8I8D - chains A and F of the 12 polymer chains in the assembly; structure by electron microscopy, 2.51 A resolution.

# Chain A (and F)
Name: Acyl-acyl carrier protein synthetase
From: Vibrio harveyi
Notes: chain F of this document is another copy of the same molecule, construct and numbering; everything in this record applies to it too
UniProt: Q00IB3 (Q00IB3_VIBHA); residue numbers follow UniProt; this construct covers 1-533
Amino-acid sequence (533 residues; each row starts with the number of its first residue):
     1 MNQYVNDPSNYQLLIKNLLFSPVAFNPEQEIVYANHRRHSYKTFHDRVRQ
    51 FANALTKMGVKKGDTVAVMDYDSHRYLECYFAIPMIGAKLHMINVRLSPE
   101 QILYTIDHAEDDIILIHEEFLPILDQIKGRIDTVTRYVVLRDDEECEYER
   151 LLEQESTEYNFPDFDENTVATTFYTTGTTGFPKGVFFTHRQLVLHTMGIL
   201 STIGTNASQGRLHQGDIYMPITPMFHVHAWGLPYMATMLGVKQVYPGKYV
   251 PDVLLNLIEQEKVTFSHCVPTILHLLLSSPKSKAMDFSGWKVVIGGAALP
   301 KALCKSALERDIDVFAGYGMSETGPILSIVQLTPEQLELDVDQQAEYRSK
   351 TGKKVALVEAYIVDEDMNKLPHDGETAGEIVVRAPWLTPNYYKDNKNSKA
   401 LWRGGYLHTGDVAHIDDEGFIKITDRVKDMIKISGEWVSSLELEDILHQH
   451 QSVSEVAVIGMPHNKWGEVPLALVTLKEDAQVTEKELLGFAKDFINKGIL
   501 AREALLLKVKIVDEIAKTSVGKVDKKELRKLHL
Unresolved in the structure: 1-3, 533
Small-molecule neighbours:
  - adenosine monophosphate (AMP): Thr-175, Gly-295, Gly-296, Ala-297, Ala-298, Gly-317, Tyr-318, Gly-319, Met-320, Ser-321, Glu-322, Thr-351, Asp-411, Ile-423, Arg-426, Lys-432, Trp-437
  - 7-methoxy-7-oxidanylidene-heptanoic acid / PN7: Arg-96, Pro-223, His-226, Val-227, Trp-230, Tyr-249, Val-269, Thr-271, Ile-272, Leu-275, Gly-295, Gly-317, Tyr-318, Gly-319, Met-320, Pro-325, Ile-326, Ser-434, Gly-435, Glu-436, Trp-466
What the authors report for this chain:
  - conformationally variable residues (side-chain flip): Trp-230
  - binding site for 7-methoxy-7-oxidanylidene-heptanoic acid: Trp-230
  - mutagenesis - K183A, W230A, W230R, W230Y: decreased catalytic activity on E-pim
  - mutagenesis - T178A, Y318A, E322A: abolished catalytic activity on E-pim
  - mutagenesis - T175A, S321A, K522A: abolished catalytic activity
  - mutagenesis - S434A, K465A: unchanged catalytic activity
  - mutagenesis - K465A/W466A, K485A/K492A/R502A: abolished catalytic activity with Acyl carrier protein
  - mutagenesis - W466A: decreased catalytic activity with Acyl carrier protein
  - self-association interface (contacts with another copy of this molecule); pairs are residue here / residue on that copy: Glu-166/Arg-190 (salt bridge), Gly-204/Arg-211, Asn-206/Arg-211, Ala-207/Arg-211, Tyr-11, Leu-13, Tyr-104, Glu-110, Asp-112, Leu-194, Met-197, Lys-393, Asn-395, Lys-396
  - mutagenesis - T178A, K183A: decreased growth
  - mutagenesis - W230A: decreased growth in response to E-pim

# How chain A and chain F interact
Residue-residue contacts - 39 pairs, chain A then chain F:
  Tyr-104(A) / Tyr-104(F)  hydrophobic
  Tyr-104(A) / Phe-181(F)  hydrophobic
  Asp-107(A) / Gly-180(F)
  Asp-107(A) / Phe-181(F)
  Glu-110(A) / Asp-394(F)
  Glu-110(A) / Asn-395(F)  hydrogen bond (side chain-backbone)
  Glu-110(A) / Lys-396(F)
  Asp-112(A) / Lys-396(F)  salt bridge
  Gln-126(A) / Gln-449(F)
  Gly-129(A) / Leu-441(F)
  Gly-129(A) / Asp-445(F)  hydrogen bond (backbone-side chain)
  Arg-130(A) / Gly-180(F)
  Arg-130(A) / Glu-442(F)  salt bridge
  Asp-132(A) / Thr-179(F)  hydrogen bond
  Asp-132(A) / Gly-180(F)  hydrogen bond (side chain-backbone)
  Thr-133(A) / Lys-396(F)  hydrogen bond (backbone-side chain)
  Thr-135(A) / Lys-396(F)
  Thr-179(A) / Asp-132(F)  hydrogen bond
  Gly-180(A) / Asp-107(F)
  Gly-180(A) / Arg-130(F)
  Gly-180(A) / Asp-132(F)  hydrogen bond (backbone-side chain)
  Phe-181(A) / Tyr-104(F)  hydrophobic
  Phe-181(A) / Asp-107(F)
  Lys-393(A) / Lys-393(F)  hydrogen bond (backbone-side chain)
  Asp-394(A) / Glu-110(F)
  Asn-395(A) / Glu-110(F)  hydrogen bond (backbone-side chain)
  Lys-396(A) / Glu-110(F)
  Lys-396(A) / Asp-112(F)  salt bridge
  Lys-396(A) / Thr-133(F)  hydrogen bond (side chain-backbone)
  Lys-396(A) / Thr-135(F)
  Leu-441(A) / Gly-129(F)
  Glu-442(A) / Arg-130(F)  salt bridge
  Asp-445(A) / Gly-129(F)  hydrogen bond (side chain-backbone)
  Gln-449(A) / Gln-126(F)
  Phe-490(A) / Lys-497(F)
  Phe-494(A) / Lys-497(F)
  Lys-497(A) / Phe-490(F)
  Lys-497(A) / Phe-494(F)
  Ile-499(A) / Ile-499(F)  hydrophobic
Other interface residues (no listed pair), chain A (29 interface residues in all): Leu-103, Asp-125, Lys-128, Asn-397
Other interface residues (no listed pair), chain F (29 interface residues in all): Leu-103, Asp-125, Lys-128, Asn-397

# Overview
Chain A and chain F each contribute 29 residues to their interface; the contacts include 11 hydrogen bonds and
4 salt bridges. Among the polar pairs are Asp-112(A)/Lys-396(F), Arg-130(A)/Glu-442(F) and
Glu-110(A)/Asn-395(F). From the paper: a binding site for 7-methoxy-7-oxidanylidene-heptanoic acid at
Trp-230(A); K183A, W230A and W230R of chain A, among others, reduce catalytic activity on E-pim; 15
substitutions were tested in all.
Both chains are Acyl-acyl carrier protein synthetase (Vibrio harveyi). Entry 8I8D (Acyl-ACP synthetase
structure bound to MC7-ACP) was determined by electron microscopy, deposited together with 8I8E.
